Entry 1ZQG (X-ray diffraction, 3.10 A resolution); this record covers chains T and A of the 3 polymer chains in the assembly.

== Chain T ==
Molecule: 8-nt DNA strand
Sequence (8 nucleotides; row label = number of the first residue in the row):
     1 CATTAGAA

== Chain A ==
Protein: Protein (DNA polymerase beta (e.c.2.7.7.7))
From: Homo sapiens
UniProt: P06746 (DPOB_HUMAN); residues 2-335 here correspond to UniProt positions 1-334 (UniProt number = residue number - 1)
Amino-acid sequence (335 residues; row label = number of the first residue in the row):
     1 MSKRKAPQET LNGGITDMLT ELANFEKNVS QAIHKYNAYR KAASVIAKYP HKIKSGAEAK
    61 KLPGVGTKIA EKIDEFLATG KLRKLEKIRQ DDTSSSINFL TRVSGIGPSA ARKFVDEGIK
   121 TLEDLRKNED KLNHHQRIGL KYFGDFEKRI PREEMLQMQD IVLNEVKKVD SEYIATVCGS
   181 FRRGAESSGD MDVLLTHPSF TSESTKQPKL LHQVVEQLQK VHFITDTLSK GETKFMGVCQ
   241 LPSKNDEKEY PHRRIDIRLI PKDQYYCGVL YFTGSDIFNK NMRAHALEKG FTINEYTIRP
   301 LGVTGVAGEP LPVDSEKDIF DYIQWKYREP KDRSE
Not modelled in the structure: 1-8
Swiss-Prot annotation at these positions:
  - binding site (K(+)): Lys61
  - binding site (Na(+)): Lys61
Bound ions: Na+ site 1 near Leu62 (its only coordinating residue here); Na+ site 2: Thr101, Val103, Ile106 (shared with 1 residue of chain P)

== Chain T / chain A interface ==
Contacting residue pairs - 11 pairs, chain T then chain A:
  DA2(T) - Tyr296(A)  sugar contact
  DT3(T) - Thr233(A)  hydrogen bond to the phosphate
  DT3(T) - Lys234(A)  phosphate contact
  DT4(T) - Ser229(A)  phosphate contact
  DT4(T) - Gly231(A)  phosphate contact
  DT4(T) - Glu232(A)  hydrogen bond to the phosphate
  DT4(T) - Thr233(A)  hydrogen bond to the phosphate
  DT4(T) - Lys234(A)  hydrogen bond to the phosphate
  DA5(T) - Ser229(A)  phosphate contact
  DA5(T) - Lys230(A)  hydrogen bond to the phosphate
  DG6(T) - Asn133(A)  phosphate contact
Other interface residues (no listed pair), chain A (9 interface residues in all): His134

== In short ==
5 residues of chain T face 9 of chain A across their interface; the contacts include 5 hydrogen bonds. Polar
pairs include DT3(T)-Thr233(A), DT4(T)-Glu232(A) and DT4(T)-Thr233(A). Curated annotation (UniProt) lists
K+-binding residue Lys61(A) and Na+-binding residue Lys61(A) on chain A.
Here chain T is an 8-nt DNA strand and chain A is Protein (DNA polymerase beta (e.c.2.7.7.7)) (Homo sapiens).
Entry 1ZQG (DNA polymerase beta (pol B) (e.c.2.7.7.7) complexed with seven base pairs of DNA; soaked in the
...) was determined by X-ray diffraction together with 1ZQA, 1ZQB, 1ZQC, 1ZQD, 1ZQE, 1ZQH and 28 further
entries from the same study.
